PDB entry 3VGK | X-ray diffraction, 3.25 A resolution | chains F and G of the 4 polymer chains in the assembly

# Chain F (and G)
Name: Glucokinase
Organism: Streptomyces griseus
Notes: EC 2.7.1.2; chain G of this document is another copy of the same molecule, construct and numbering; everything in this record applies to it too
UniProt: B1VZT1 (B1VZT1_STRGG); residue numbers follow UniProt; this construct covers 1-313
Sequence (321 residues; each row starts with the number of its first residue):
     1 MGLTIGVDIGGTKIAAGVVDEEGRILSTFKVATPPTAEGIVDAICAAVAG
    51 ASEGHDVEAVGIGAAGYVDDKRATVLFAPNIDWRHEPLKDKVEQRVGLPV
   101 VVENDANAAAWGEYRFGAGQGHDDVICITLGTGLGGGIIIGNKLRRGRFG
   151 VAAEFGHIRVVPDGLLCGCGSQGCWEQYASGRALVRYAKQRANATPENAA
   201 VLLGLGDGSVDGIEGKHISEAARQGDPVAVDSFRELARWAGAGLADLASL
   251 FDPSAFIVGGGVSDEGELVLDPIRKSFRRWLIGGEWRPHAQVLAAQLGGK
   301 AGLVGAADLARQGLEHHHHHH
Not modelled in the structure: 1-2, 313-321 (chain G: 1-2, 314-321)
Differences from the reference sequence: expression tag (314-321)
Bound ions: Zn2+: His157, Cys167, Cys169, Cys174

# How chain F and chain G interact
Residue-residue contacts (19; chain F residue first):
  Val161(F) - Pro162(G)
  Pro162(F) - Val161(G)
  Asp163(F) - Val161(G)
  Asp163(F) - Tyr178(G)  hydrogen bond (backbone-side chain)
  Asp163(F) - Trp239(G)
  Gly164(F) - Leu165(G)
  Leu165(F) - Gly164(G)
  Leu165(F) - Leu165(G)  hydrophobic
  Leu165(F) - Leu166(G)
  Leu165(F) - Gln172(G)
  Leu166(F) - Leu165(G)
  Gly170(F) - Gln190(G)
  Gln172(F) - Leu165(G)
  Gln172(F) - Arg186(G)
  Gln172(F) - Gln190(G)  hydrogen bond
  Tyr178(F) - Asp163(G)  hydrogen bond (side chain-backbone)
  Arg186(F) - Gln172(G)
  Gln190(F) - Gln172(G)  hydrogen bond
  Trp239(F) - Asp163(G)
Also at the interface, not in a pair above, chain F (13 interface residues in all): Ser171

# Summary
The interface between chain F and chain G involves 13 residues on one side and 11 on the other; the contacts
include 4 hydrogen bonds. Polar pairs include Asp163(F)-Tyr178(G) and Gln172(F)-Gln190(G). His157(F),
Cys167(F), Cys169(F) and Cys174(F) coordinate Zn2+.
Both chains are Glucokinase (Streptomyces griseus). Entry 3VGK (Crystal structure of a ROK family glucokinase
from Streptomyces griseus) was determined by X-ray diffraction, deposited together with 3VGL and 3VGM.
